6PTW - chains A and C of the 4 polymer chains in the assembly; structure by solution NMR.

[Chain A]
Molecule: Apolipoprotein A-I
From: Homo sapiens
Reference sequence: P02647 (APOA1_HUMAN); residues 201-398 here correspond to UniProt positions 68-265 (UniProt number = residue number - 133)
Sequence (198 residues; row label = number of the first residue in the row):
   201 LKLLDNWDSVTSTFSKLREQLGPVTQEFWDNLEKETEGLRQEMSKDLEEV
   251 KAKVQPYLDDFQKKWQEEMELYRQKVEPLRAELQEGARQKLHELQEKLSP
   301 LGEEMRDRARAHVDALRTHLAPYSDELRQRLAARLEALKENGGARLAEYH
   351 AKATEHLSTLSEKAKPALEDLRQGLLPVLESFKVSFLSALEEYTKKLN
Small-molecule neighbours: 17F (O-[(S)-({(2R)-2,3-bis[(9Z)-octadec-9-enoyloxy]propyl}oxy)(hydroxy)phosphoryl]-L-serine): Leu368, Leu371, Leu375
UniProt features mapped onto this chain:
  - modified residue (Methionine sulfoxide): Met243, Met269
  - glycosylation: Lys396 (N-linked (Glc) (glycation) lysine)

[Chain C]
Molecule: Apolipoprotein A-I
From: Homo sapiens
Reference sequence: P02647 (APOA1_HUMAN); residues 399-596 here correspond to UniProt positions 68-265 (UniProt number = residue number - 331)
Sequence (198 residues; row label = number of the first residue in the row):
   399 LKLLDNWDSVTSTFSKLREQLGPVTQEFWDNLEKETEGLRQEMSKDLEEV
   449 KAKVQPYLDDFQKKWQEEMELYRQKVEPLRAELQEGARQKLHELQEKLSP
   499 LGEEMRDRARAHVDALRTHLAPYSDELRQRLAARLEALKENGGARLAEYH
   549 AKATEHLSTLSEKAKPALEDLRQGLLPVLESFKVSFLSALEEYTKKLN
Small-molecule neighbours: 17F (O-[(S)-({(2R)-2,3-bis[(9Z)-octadec-9-enoyloxy]propyl}oxy)(hydroxy)phosphoryl]-L-serine): Phe459, Trp463, Tyr470
UniProt features mapped onto this chain:
  - modified residue (Methionine sulfoxide): Met441, Met467
  - glycosylation: Lys594 (N-linked (Glc) (glycation) lysine)

[How chain A and chain C interact]
Pairs across the interface - 108 pairs, chain A then chain C:
  Lys216(A) - Thr557(C)
  Lys216(A) - Glu560(C)
  Gln220(A) - Lys550(C)
  Gln220(A) - Glu553(C)
  Val224(A) - Lys550(C)
  Glu227(A) - Glu546(C)
  Glu227(A) - Lys550(C)
  Phe228(A) - Tyr547(C)
  Asn231(A) - Asn539(C)
  Asn231(A) - Ala542(C)
  Asn231(A) - Arg543(C)
  Asn231(A) - Glu546(C)
  Lys234(A) - Asn539(C)
  Glu235(A) - Leu536(C)
  Glu235(A) - Asn539(C)
  Glu235(A) - Arg543(C)
  Leu239(A) - Arg532(C)
  Glu242(A) - Arg528(C)
  Glu242(A) - Ala531(C)
  Glu242(A) - Arg532(C)
  Lys245(A) - Arg528(C)
  Asp246(A) - Tyr521(C)
  Asp246(A) - Leu525(C)
  Asp246(A) - Arg528(C)
  Asp246(A) - Arg532(C)
  Glu249(A) - Glu524(C)
  Glu249(A) - Arg528(C)
  Val250(A) - Tyr521(C)
  Lys253(A) - Glu524(C)
  Tyr257(A) - Thr516(C)
  Tyr257(A) - His517(C)
  Asp260(A) - Ala513(C)
  Asp260(A) - His517(C)
  Phe261(A) - Leu514(C)
  Phe261(A) - His517(C)
  Lys264(A) - Ala509(C)
  Lys264(A) - Ala513(C)
  Glu268(A) - Arg506(C)
  Glu268(A) - His510(C)
  Leu271(A) - Glu502(C)
  Leu271(A) - Arg506(C)
  Tyr272(A) - Met503(C)
  Tyr272(A) - Arg506(C)
  Lys275(A) - Leu499(C)
  Lys275(A) - Glu502(C)
  Leu279(A) - Lys495(C)
  Leu279(A) - Leu499(C)
  Glu282(A) - Lys495(C)
  Gln289(A) - Gln487(C)
  Lys290(A) - Glu491(C)
  Lys297(A) - Pro476(C)
  Lys297(A) - Leu477(C)
  Lys297(A) - Glu480(C)
  Leu301(A) - Gln472(C)
  Leu301(A) - Lys473(C)
  Glu304(A) - Leu469(C)
  Glu304(A) - Lys473(C)
  Met305(A) - Glu466(C)
  Met305(A) - Leu469(C)
  Met305(A) - Lys473(C)
  Arg308(A) - Glu465(C)
  Arg308(A) - Leu469(C)
  His312(A) - Lys462(C)
  His312(A) - Glu465(C)
  His312(A) - Glu466(C)
  Ala315(A) - Asp458(C)
  Ala315(A) - Lys462(C)
  Leu316(A) - Asp458(C)
  Leu316(A) - Lys462(C)
  His319(A) - Asp458(C)
  Tyr323(A) - Lys451(C)
  Tyr323(A) - Pro454(C)
  Glu326(A) - Lys451(C)
  Arg330(A) - Asp444(C)
  Arg330(A) - Glu447(C)
  Arg330(A) - Val448(C)
  Arg330(A) - Lys451(C)
  Arg334(A) - Glu440(C)
  Arg334(A) - Met441(C)
  Arg334(A) - Asp444(C)
  Ala337(A) - Glu440(C)
  Leu338(A) - Glu440(C)
  Asn341(A) - Lys432(C)
  Asn341(A) - Glu433(C)
  Arg345(A) - Asn429(C)
  Arg345(A) - Glu433(C)
  Glu348(A) - Glu425(C)
  Glu348(A) - Asp428(C)
  Glu348(A) - Asn429(C)
  Glu348(A) - Lys432(C)
  Lys352(A) - Glu425(C)
  His356(A) - Gln418(C)
  His356(A) - Val422(C)
  Thr359(A) - Gln418(C)
  Lys363(A) - Thr411(C)
  Asp370(A) - Ser407(C)
  Leu371(A) - Asn404(C)
  Pro377(A) - Lys400(C)
  Val378(A) - Lys400(C)
  Ser388(A) - Lys594(C)
  Glu392(A) - Glu590(C)
  Glu392(A) - Lys594(C)
  Tyr393(A) - Tyr591(C)
  Lys395(A) - Glu590(C)
  Lys396(A) - Ser583(C)
  Lys396(A) - Ser586(C)
  Lys396(A) - Ala587(C)
  Lys396(A) - Glu590(C)
Also at the interface, not in a pair above, chain A (71 interface residues in all): Asn206, Ser209, Ser212, Thr213, Pro223, Leu232, Leu283, Glu293, Leu294, Ala311, Ala344, Tyr349, Gly374
Also at the interface, not in a pair above, chain C (71 interface residues in all): Leu415, Phe426, Lys443, Tyr455, Gly484, Lys488, Lys561, Leu569

[In short]
Chain A and chain C each contribute 71 residues to their interface. Chain A binds compound 17F. Bound to chain
C: compound 17F.
Both chains are Apolipoprotein A-I (Homo sapiens). Entry 6PTW (NMR data-driven model of KRas-GMPPNP:RBD-CRD
complex tethered to a nanodisc (state B)) was determined by solution NMR (same publication as 6PTS).
